6T8P - chains A and B; structure by X-ray diffraction, 2.02 A resolution.

Chain A (and B):
Name: Kynurenine/alpha-aminoadipate aminotransferase, mitochondrial
Notes: EC 2.6.1.39, 2.6.1.7; fragment: none; chain B of this document is another copy of the same molecule, construct and numbering; everything in this record applies to it too
UniProt: Q8N5Z0 (AADAT_HUMAN); residues 1-425 here = UniProt positions 1-425
Chain sequence (452 residues; numbered -26 to 425; the number before each row is that of its first residue; numbers below 1 keep their minus sign (Met-26 is residue -26)):
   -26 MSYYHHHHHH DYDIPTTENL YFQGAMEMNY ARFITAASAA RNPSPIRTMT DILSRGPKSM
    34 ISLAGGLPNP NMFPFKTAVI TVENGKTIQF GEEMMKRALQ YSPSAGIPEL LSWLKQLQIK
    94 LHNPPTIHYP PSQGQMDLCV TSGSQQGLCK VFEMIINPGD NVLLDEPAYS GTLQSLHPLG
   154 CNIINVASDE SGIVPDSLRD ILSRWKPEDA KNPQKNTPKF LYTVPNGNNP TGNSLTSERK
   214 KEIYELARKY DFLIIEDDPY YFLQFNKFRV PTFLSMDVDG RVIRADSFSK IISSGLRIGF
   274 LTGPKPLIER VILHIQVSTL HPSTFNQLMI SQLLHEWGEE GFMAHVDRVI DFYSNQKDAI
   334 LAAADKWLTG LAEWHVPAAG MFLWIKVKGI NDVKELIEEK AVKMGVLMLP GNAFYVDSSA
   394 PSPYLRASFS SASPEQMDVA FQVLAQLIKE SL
Not modelled in the structure: -26 to -4, 23-32, 367-376 (chain B: -26 to -3, 20-28)
Construct notes: initiating methionine (-26); expression tag (-25 to 0)
Modified / non-standard residues: Lys263 ((2S)-2-amino-6-[[3-hydroxy-2-methyl-5-(phosphonooxymethyl)pyridin-4-yl]methylideneamino]hexanoic acid; LLP)
UniProt features mapped onto this chain:
  - binding site (substrate): Arg20, Tyr74, Tyr142, Asn202, Arg399
  - modified residue: Lys69 (N6-acetyllysine), Lys179 (N6-acetyllysine), Lys263 (N6-(pyridoxal phosphate)lysine), Lys339 (N6-acetyllysine), Lys367 (N6-acetyllysine), Lys422 (N6-acetyllysine)
Ligand contacts:
  - MVT (3,5-bis(fluoranyl)-N-[5-[(2R)-2-(3-fluorophenyl)-3-methyl-butyl]-1,3,4-thiadiazol-2-yl]benzenesulfonamide), molecule 1: Ile19, Gly38, Gly39, Leu40, Pro41, Tyr74, Ser75, Pro76, Leu293
  - MVT, molecule 2: Leu90, Lys93, Leu94, Tyr234, Phe235, Gln237, Lys240, Phe241, Arg242, Glu312, Glu313, Met316, Val319, Asp320, Ile323
  - MVT, molecule 3: Gln118, Tyr142, Asn202, Tyr233, Lys263, Met354, Phe355, Met377, Leu380, Leu382, Arg399

Chain A / chain B interface:
Pairs across the interface - 202 pairs, chain A then chain B:
  Ala10(A) with Pro151(B)
  Ala13(A) with His150(B), hydrogen bond (backbone-side chain); Pro151(B), hydrophobic
  Arg14(A) with Pro151(B)
  Asn15(A) with Gln147(B), hydrogen bond (backbone-side chain); His150(B)
  Pro16(A) with Gln147(B)
  Ser17(A) with Gln147(B)
  Pro18(A) with Ala386(B), hydrophobic
  Ile19(A) with Ser143(B); Ala386(B), hydrophobic
  Met22(A) with Leu380(B)
  Met33(A) with Val375(B); Gly378(B); Val379(B)
  Ile34(A) with Gly378(B), hydrogen bond (backbone-backbone); Val379(B); Leu380(B), hydrogen bond (backbone-backbone); Gln409(B); Val412(B), hydrophobic
  Ser35(A) with Leu380(B)
  Leu36(A) with Leu380(B), hydrogen bond (backbone-backbone); Met381(B), hydrophobic; Arg399(B); Ala400(B); Ser401(B), hydrogen bond (backbone-backbone); Ala405(B), hydrophobic; Ala413(B), hydrophobic; Phe414(B), hydrophobic
  Ala37(A) with Leu380(B); Met381(B); Leu382(B); Arg399(B), hydrogen bond (backbone-side chain)
  Gly38(A) with Phe355(B); Arg399(B); Ser401(B)
  Gly39(A) with Met354(B); Phe355(B); Arg399(B)
  Leu40(A) with Met354(B); Ser403(B), hydrogen bond (backbone-side chain)
  Pro41(A) with Ser262(B); Lys263(B); Ser267(B); Tyr326(B); Met354(B)
  Asn42(A) with Phe325(B); Tyr326(B), hydrogen bond (backbone-side chain); Ser403(B), hydrogen bond (side chain-backbone); Ser404(B)
  Met45(A) with Ile264(B); His318(B), hydrogen bond (backbone-side chain); Val322(B); Phe325(B), hydrophobic; Tyr326(B), hydrophobic
  Phe46(A) with Ser262(B); Lys263(B); Ile264(B); Ile265(B); Ser266(B); Ser267(B)
  Pro47(A) with Val55(B); Glu56(B), hydrogen bond (backbone-backbone); Ile265(B); Leu306(B), hydrophobic; Trp310(B), hydrophobic
  Phe48(A) with Ile53(B), hydrophobic; Thr54(B); Ile61(B), hydrophobic; Ile265(B), hydrophobic; Leu269(B), hydrophobic; Met302(B); Leu306(B), hydrophobic
  Lys49(A) with Thr54(B), hydrogen bond (backbone-backbone)
  Thr50(A) with Ile53(B); Thr54(B), hydrogen bond
  Ala51(A) with Val52(B); Ile53(B), hydrophobic
  Val52(A) with Ala51(B); Val52(B), hydrogen bond (backbone-backbone)
  Ile53(A) with Phe48(B), hydrophobic; Thr50(B); Ala51(B), hydrophobic
  Thr54(A) with Pro47(B); Phe48(B); Lys49(B), hydrogen bond (backbone-backbone); Thr50(B), hydrogen bond
  Val55(A) with Pro47(B)
  Glu56(A) with Pro47(B), hydrogen bond (backbone-backbone); Lys49(B)
  Ile61(A) with Phe48(B), hydrophobic
  Ala71(A) with Gly268(B)
  Leu72(A) with Ser266(B), hydrogen bond (backbone-side chain); Ser267(B), hydrogen bond (backbone-backbone); Gly268(B), hydrogen bond (backbone-backbone); Leu269(B), hydrophobic
  Gln73(A) with Ser267(B), hydrogen bond; Gly268(B)
  Tyr74(A) with Ser262(B); Lys263(B); Ser267(B), hydrogen bond (backbone-side chain); Gly268(B); Arg270(B)
  Ser115(A) with Thr292(B)
  Gln118(A) with Ser291(B); Leu293(B)
  Gln119(A) with Ser291(B), hydrogen bond (backbone-backbone); Thr292(B)
  Cys122(A) with Val290(B)
  Glu126(A) with His287(B), salt bridge
  Ser143(A) with Pro18(B); Ile19(B)
  Gly144(A) with Val290(B)
  Gln147(A) with Asn15(B), hydrogen bond (side chain-backbone); Pro16(B), hydrogen bond (side chain-backbone); Ser17(B); Pro18(B); Val290(B)
  Ser148(A) with Val290(B)
  His150(A) with Ala13(B), hydrogen bond (side chain-backbone); Asn15(B)
  Pro151(A) with Ala10(B); Ala13(B), hydrophobic; Arg14(B)
  Ser262(A) with Pro41(B); Phe46(B); Tyr74(B), hydrogen bond
  Lys263(A) with Pro41(B); Phe46(B); Tyr74(B)
  Ile264(A) with Met45(B); Pro47(B)
  Ile265(A) with Phe46(B); Pro47(B)
  Ser266(A) with Phe46(B); Leu72(B), hydrogen bond (side chain-backbone)
  Ser267(A) with Phe46(B); Leu72(B), hydrogen bond (side chain-backbone); Gln73(B), hydrogen bond; Tyr74(B), hydrogen bond (side chain-backbone)
  Gly268(A) with Leu72(B), hydrogen bond (backbone-backbone); Gln73(B); Tyr74(B); His294(B); Ser296(B); Thr297(B), hydrogen bond (backbone-backbone)
  Leu269(A) with Phe48(B), hydrophobic; Leu72(B), hydrophobic; Phe298(B), hydrophobic
  Arg270(A) with Tyr74(B); Thr292(B), hydrogen bond (side chain-backbone); Leu293(B); His294(B)
  His287(A) with Glu126(B), salt bridge
  Gln289(A) with Gln147(B), hydrogen bond
  Val290(A) with Gln118(B); Cys122(B), hydrogen bond (backbone-side chain); Gln147(B); Ser148(B)
  Ser291(A) with Gln118(B); Gln119(B), hydrogen bond (backbone-backbone)
  Thr292(A) with Ser115(B); Gln119(B); Arg270(B), hydrogen bond (backbone-side chain); Thr292(B)
  Leu293(A) with Gln118(B); Arg270(B)
  His294(A) with Arg270(B)
  Ser296(A) with Gly268(B), hydrogen bond (side chain-backbone); Arg270(B); Asn299(B), hydrogen bond
  Thr297(A) with Gly268(B), hydrogen bond (backbone-backbone)
  Phe298(A) with Leu269(B), hydrophobic; Phe298(B), hydrophobic; Met302(B), hydrophobic
  Asn299(A) with Ser296(B), hydrogen bond; Asn299(B)
  Met302(A) with Phe48(B); Phe298(B), hydrophobic
  Leu306(A) with Pro47(B), hydrophobic; Phe48(B), hydrophobic
  Trp310(A) with Pro47(B), hydrophobic
  His318(A) with Met45(B), hydrogen bond (side chain-backbone)
  Val322(A) with Met45(B), hydrophobic
  Phe325(A) with Asn42(B); Met45(B), hydrophobic
  Tyr326(A) with Pro41(B); Asn42(B), hydrogen bond (side chain-backbone); Met45(B), hydrophobic
  Met354(A) with Gly39(B); Pro41(B), hydrophobic
  Phe355(A) with Gly39(B)
  Leu382(A) with Ile19(B), hydrophobic
  Ala386(A) with Pro18(B), hydrophobic; Ile19(B), hydrophobic
  Ser401(A) with Gly39(B), hydrogen bond (side chain-backbone)
  Ser403(A) with Gly38(B), hydrogen bond (side chain-backbone); Gly39(B), hydrogen bond (side chain-backbone); Leu40(B), hydrogen bond (side chain-backbone); Asn42(B), hydrogen bond (backbone-side chain)
  Ser404(A) with Gly38(B), hydrogen bond (side chain-backbone); Asn42(B)
Also at the interface, not in a pair above, chain A (87 interface residues in all): Thr21, Pro295, Ile303, Leu380, Phe387, Ser391
Also at the interface, not in a pair above, chain B (90 interface residues in all): Met68, Ala71, Gly144, Pro295, Ile303, Glu371

Overview:
Chain A and chain B form an interface of 87 and 90 residues respectively; the contacts include 51 hydrogen
bonds and 2 salt bridges. Polar contacts include Glu126(A)-His287(B), Ala13(A)-His150(B) and
Asn15(A)-Gln147(B). Ligands of chain A: 3 copies of compound MVT.
Both chains are Kynurenine/alpha-aminoadipate aminotransferase, mitochondrial. Entry 6T8P (HKATII IN COMPLEX
WITH LIGAND
(2R)-N-benzyl-1-[6-methyl-5-(oxan-4-yl)-7-oxo-6H,7H-[1,3]thiazolo[5,4-d]pyrimidin-2-yl]pyrrolidine-2-carboxamide)
was determined by X-ray diffraction together with 6T8Q from the same study.
